9CQC - chains I and b of the 18 polymer chains in the assembly; structure by electron microscopy, 3.40 A resolution.

[Chain I]
Molecule: 68-nt DNA strand
Sequence (68 nucleotides; numbered 1 to 68; the number before each row is that of its first residue):
     1 CGCGCCCAGC TTTCCCAGCT AATAAACTAA AAACTATGCA TGCTCTACTG CTTCTGATCT
    61 AGTCGACT
Disordered / not traced: 1-30

[Chain b]
Molecule: X-ray repair cross-complementing protein 5
From: Homo sapiens
UniProt: P13010 (XRCC5_HUMAN); numbering as in UniProt (aligned over 1-732)
Sequence (732 residues; row label = number of the first residue in the row):
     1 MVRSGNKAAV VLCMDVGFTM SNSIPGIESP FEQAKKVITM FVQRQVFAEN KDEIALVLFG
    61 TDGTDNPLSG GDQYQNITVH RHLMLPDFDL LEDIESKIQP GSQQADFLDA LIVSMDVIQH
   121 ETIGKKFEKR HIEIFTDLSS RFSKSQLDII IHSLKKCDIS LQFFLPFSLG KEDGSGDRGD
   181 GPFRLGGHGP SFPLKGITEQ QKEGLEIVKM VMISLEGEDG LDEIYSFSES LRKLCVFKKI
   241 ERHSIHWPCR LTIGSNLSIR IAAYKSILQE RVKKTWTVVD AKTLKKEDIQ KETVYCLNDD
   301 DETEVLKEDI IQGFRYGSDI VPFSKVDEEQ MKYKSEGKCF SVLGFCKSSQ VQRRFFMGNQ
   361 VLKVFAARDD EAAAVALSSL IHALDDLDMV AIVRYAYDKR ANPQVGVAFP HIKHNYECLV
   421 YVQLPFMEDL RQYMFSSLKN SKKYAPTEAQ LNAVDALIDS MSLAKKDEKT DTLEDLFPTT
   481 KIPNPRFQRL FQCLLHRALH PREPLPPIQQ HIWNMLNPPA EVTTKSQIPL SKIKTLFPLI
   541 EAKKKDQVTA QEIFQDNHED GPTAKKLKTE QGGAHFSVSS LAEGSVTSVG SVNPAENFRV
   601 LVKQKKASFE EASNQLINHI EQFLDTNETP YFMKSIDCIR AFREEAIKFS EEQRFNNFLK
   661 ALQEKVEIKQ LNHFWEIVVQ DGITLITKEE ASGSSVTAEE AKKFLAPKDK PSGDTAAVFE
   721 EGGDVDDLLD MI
Disordered / not traced: 1-5, 170-180, 543-732
UniProt features mapped onto this chain:
  - region: Leu138 to Leu165 (Leucine-zipper)
  - motif: Glu720 to Leu728 (EEXXXDL motif)
  - modified residue: Lys144 (N6-acetyllysine), Ser255 (Phosphoserine), Ser258 (Phosphoserine), Lys265 (N6-acetyllysine), Ser318 (Phosphoserine), Lys332 (N6-acetyllysine), Thr535 (Phosphothreonine), Ser577 (Phosphoserine), Ser579 (Phosphoserine), Ser580 (Phosphoserine), Lys660 (N6-acetyllysine), Lys665 (N6-acetyllysine), Thr715 (Phosphothreonine)
  - cross-link (Glycyl lysine isopeptide (Lys-Gly)): Lys195 (interchain with G-Cter in SUMO2), Lys532 (interchain with G-Cter in SUMO2), Lys534 (interchain with G-Cter in SUMO2), Lys566 (interchain with G-Cter in SUMO2), Lys568 (interchain with G-Cter in SUMO2), Lys669 (interchain with G-Cter in SUMO2), Lys688 (interchain with G-Cter in SUMO2)

[Interface between chain I and chain b]
Residue-residue contacts - 11 pairs, chain I then chain b:
  DA40(I) - Lys265(b)  phosphate contact
  DA40(I) - Tyr397(b)  sugar contact
  DT41(I) - Lys265(b)  salt bridge to the phosphate
  DT41(I) - Gln360(b)  phosphate contact
  DT41(I) - Tyr397(b)  sugar contact
  DT41(I) - Arg400(b)  hydrogen bond to the base
  DT41(I) - Ala401(b)  phosphate contact
  DG42(I) - Arg400(b)  hydrogen bond to the sugar
  DG42(I) - Ala401(b)  phosphate contact
  DG42(I) - Asn402(b)  phosphate contact
  DT44(I) - Gln312(b)  hydrogen bond to the phosphate
Other interface residues (no listed pair), chain I (7 interface residues in all): DC39, DC43, DT46
Other interface residues (no listed pair), chain b (11 interface residues in all): Ser244, Ile245, Thr293, Gln404

[Overview]
The interface between chain I and chain b involves 7 residues on one side and 11 on the other, with 3 hydrogen
bonds and 1 salt bridge. Among the polar pairs are DT41(I)-Arg400(b), DG42(I)-Arg400(b) and DT44(I)-Gln312(b).
Here chain I is a 68-nt DNA strand and chain b is X-ray repair cross-complementing protein 5 (Homo sapiens).
Entry 9CQC (The ligation complex like in the NHEJ pathway) was determined by electron microscopy, deposited
together with 9CQ3, 9CQ6, 9N81, 9N82 and 9N83.
